3HO1 - chains A and Y of the 3 polymer chains in the assembly; structure by X-ray diffraction, 2.60 A resolution.

Chain A:
Protein: argonaute
From: Thermus thermophilus
UniProt: Q746M7 (Q746M7_THET2); residues 1-685 here = UniProt positions 1-685
Sequence (685 residues; numbered 1 to 685; the number before each row is that of its first residue):
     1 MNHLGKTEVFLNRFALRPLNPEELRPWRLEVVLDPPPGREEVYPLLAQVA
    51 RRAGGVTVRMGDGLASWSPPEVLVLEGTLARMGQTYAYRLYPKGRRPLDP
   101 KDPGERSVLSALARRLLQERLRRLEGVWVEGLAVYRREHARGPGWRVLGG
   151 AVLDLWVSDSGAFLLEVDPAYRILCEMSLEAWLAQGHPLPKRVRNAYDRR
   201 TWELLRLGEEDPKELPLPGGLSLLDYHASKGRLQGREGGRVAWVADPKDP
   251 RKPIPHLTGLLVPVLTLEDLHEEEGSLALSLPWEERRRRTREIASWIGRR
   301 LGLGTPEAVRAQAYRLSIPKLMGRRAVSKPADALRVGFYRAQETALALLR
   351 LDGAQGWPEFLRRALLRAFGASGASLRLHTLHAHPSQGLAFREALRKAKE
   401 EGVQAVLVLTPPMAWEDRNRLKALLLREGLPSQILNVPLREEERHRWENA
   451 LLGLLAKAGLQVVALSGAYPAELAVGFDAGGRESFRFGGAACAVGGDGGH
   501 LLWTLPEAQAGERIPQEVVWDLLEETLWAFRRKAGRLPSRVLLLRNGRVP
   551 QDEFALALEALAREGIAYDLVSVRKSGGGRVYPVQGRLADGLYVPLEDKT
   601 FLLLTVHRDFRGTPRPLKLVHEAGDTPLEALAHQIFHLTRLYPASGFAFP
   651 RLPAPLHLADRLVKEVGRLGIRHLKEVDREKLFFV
Disordered / not traced: 1, 215-220, 249-251, 496-497
Differences from the reference sequence: engineered mutation Asn-546 (Asp in Q746M7)
Curated features (UniProtKB/Swiss-Prot):
  - active site: Asp-478, Glu-512, Asp-660
  - binding site (Mn(2+)): Asp-478, Asp-660, Val-685
What the authors report for this chain:
  - binding site for the 21-nt DNA strand: Met-413, Arg-418, Asn-436
  - Mg2+ coordination: Val-685
  - catalytic residues: Asp-478, Asp-660
  - conformationally variable residues: Arg-548

Chain Y:
Molecule: 12-nt RNA strand
Sequence (12 nucleotides; row label = number of the first residue in the row):
     1 CCUACUACCUCG

Chain A / chain Y interface:
Pairs across the interface - 27 pairs, chain A then chain Y:
  Leu-267(A) / U6(Y)  base contact
  Leu-267(A) / A7(Y)  sugar contact
  Glu-268(A) / U6(Y)  sugar contact
  His-271(A) / A7(Y)  sugar contact
  Leu-277(A) / C8(Y)  sugar contact
  Lys-329(A) / G12(Y)  salt bridge to the phosphate
  Arg-444(A) / G12(Y)  salt bridge to the phosphate
  His-445(A) / C11(Y)  sugar contact
  His-445(A) / G12(Y)  salt bridge to the phosphate
  Arg-482(A) / C2(Y)  sugar contact
  Arg-482(A) / U3(Y)  sugar contact
  Asn-546(A) / C2(Y)  phosphate contact
  Arg-548(A) / C2(Y)  sugar contact
  Arg-574(A) / C2(Y)  phosphate contact
  Lys-575(A) / C2(Y)  hydrogen bond to the phosphate
  Lys-575(A) / U3(Y)  salt bridge to the phosphate
  Ser-576(A) / C1(Y)  hydrogen bond to the phosphate
  Ser-576(A) / C2(Y)  hydrogen bond to the phosphate
  Gly-577(A) / C1(Y)  hydrogen bond to the phosphate
  Asp-609(A) / C9(Y)  sugar contact
  Asp-609(A) / U10(Y)  sugar contact
  Arg-611(A) / C9(Y)  hydrogen bond to the sugar
  Arg-611(A) / U10(Y)  sugar contact
  Phe-647(A) / C11(Y)  sugar contact
  Phe-647(A) / G12(Y)  phosphate contact
  Asp-660(A) / U3(Y)  phosphate contact
  Lys-664(A) / A4(Y)  phosphate contact
Other interface residues (no listed pair), chain A (21 interface residues in all): Ser-276, Val-573
Other interface residues (no listed pair), chain Y (12 interface residues in all): C5

Overview:
21 residues of chain A face 12 of chain Y across their interface, with 5 hydrogen bonds and 4 salt bridges.
Polar pairs include Arg-611(A)/C9(Y), Lys-575(A)/C2(Y) and Ser-576(A)/C1(Y). From the paper: catalytic
residues Asp-478(A) and Asp-660(A); a binding site for the 21-nt DNA strand at Met-413(A), Arg-418(A) and
Asn-436(A).
Here chain A is argonaute (Thermus thermophilus) and chain Y is a 12-nt RNA strand. Entry 3HO1 (Crystal
structure of T. thermophilus Argonaute N546 mutant protein complexed with DNA guide strand and 12-nt ...) was
determined by X-ray diffraction together with 3HJF, 3HK2, 3HM9, 3HVR and 3HXM from the same study.
